PDB entry 6B48 | electron microscopy, 3.60 A resolution | chains A and K of the 11 polymer chains in the assembly

Chain A:
Name: CRISPR-associated protein Csy1
From: Pseudomonas aeruginosa (strain UCBPP-PA14)
Reference sequence: Q02ML9 (CSY1_PSEAB); numbering as in UniProt (aligned over 1-434)
Chain sequence (436 residues; each row starts with the number of its first residue; numbers below 1 keep their minus sign (Gly-1 is residue -1)):
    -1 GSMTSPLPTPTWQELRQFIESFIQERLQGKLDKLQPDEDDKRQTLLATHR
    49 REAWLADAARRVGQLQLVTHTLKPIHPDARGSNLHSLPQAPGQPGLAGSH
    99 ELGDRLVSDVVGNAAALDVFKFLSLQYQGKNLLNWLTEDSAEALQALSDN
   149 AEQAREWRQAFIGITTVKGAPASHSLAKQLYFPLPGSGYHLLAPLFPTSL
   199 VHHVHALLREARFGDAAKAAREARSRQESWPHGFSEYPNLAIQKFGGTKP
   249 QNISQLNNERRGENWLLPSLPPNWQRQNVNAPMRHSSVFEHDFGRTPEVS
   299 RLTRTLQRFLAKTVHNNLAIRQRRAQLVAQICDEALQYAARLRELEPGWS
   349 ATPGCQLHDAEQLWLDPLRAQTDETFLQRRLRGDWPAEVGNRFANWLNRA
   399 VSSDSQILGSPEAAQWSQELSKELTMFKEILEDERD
Unresolved in the structure: -1 to 10
Construct notes: expression tag (-1 to 0)
What the authors report for this chain:
  - conformationally variable residues (domain motion): Lys31, Asp35

Chain K:
Name: Anti-CRISPR protein AcrF10
From: Shewanella xiamenensis
Reference sequence: A0A073KP86 (A0A073KP86_9GAMM); residues 3-98 here correspond to UniProt positions 2-97 (UniProt number = residue number - 1)
Chain sequence (99 residues; each row starts with the number of its first residue; numbering starts at 0):
     0 GSMTTFRIENVRIETINDFDMVKFDLVTDLGRVELAEHVNYDSEGDFKSV
    50 EYTDSNIRYNMVDELCSVFDLTDKPSLMPAIDYVTFAEIIEAVEEMLEA
Unresolved in the structure: 0, 98
Construct notes: expression tag (0-2)
Modified residues: Mse2 (selenomethionine); Mse20, Mse60, Mse77, Mse95 (selenomethionine; parent Met)

How chain A and chain K interact:
Residue-residue contacts (27):
  Pro75(A) - Tyr58(K)
  Gly110(A) - Asn59(K)  hydrogen bond (backbone-side chain)
  Ala112(A) - Phe18(K)
  Ala112(A) - Mse20(K)
  Ala112(A) - Asn55(K)
  Ala112(A) - Asn59(K)
  Ala113(A) - Mse20(K)
  Leu115(A) - Asn16(K)  hydrogen bond (backbone-side chain)
  Asp116(A) - Ile15(K)
  Gly244(A) - Asp53(K)
  Thr246(A) - Glu50(K)
  Thr246(A) - Asp53(K)
  Lys247(A) - His37(K)
  Lys247(A) - Asn39(K)  hydrogen bond
  Lys247(A) - Glu50(K)
  Lys247(A) - Asp53(K)
  Gln249(A) - Phe18(K)
  Gln249(A) - His37(K)
  Asn250(A) - His37(K)  hydrogen bond
  Asn250(A) - Asp53(K)  hydrogen bond (side chain-backbone)
  Asn250(A) - Ser54(K)  hydrogen bond (side chain-backbone)
  Asn250(A) - Asn55(K)
  Asn250(A) - Tyr58(K)
  Asn250(A) - Asn59(K)  hydrogen bond (backbone-side chain)
  Asn255(A) - Asp17(K)  hydrogen bond
  Asn255(A) - Phe18(K)
  Asn256(A) - Asp17(K)
Interface residues without a listed pair, chain A (17 interface residues in all): Asp76, Asn111, Lys119, Gly245
Interface residues without a listed pair, chain K (14 interface residues in all): Val38

Overview:
The interface between chain A and chain K involves 17 residues on one side and 14 on the other; the contacts
include 8 hydrogen bonds. Polar pairs include Gly110(A)-Asn59(K), Leu115(A)-Asn16(K) and Lys247(A)-Asn39(K).
The paper reports conformational variability at Lys31(A) and Asp35(A).
Here chain A is CRISPR-associated protein Csy1 (Pseudomonas aeruginosa (strain UCBPP-PA14)) and chain K is
Anti-CRISPR protein AcrF10 (Shewanella xiamenensis). Entry 6B48 (Cryo-EM structure of Type I-F CRISPR
crRNA-guided Csy surveillance complex with bound anti-CRISPR protein AcrF10) was determined by electron
microscopy (same publication as 6B44, 6B45, 6B46 and 6B47).
